6UVA - chains B and G of the 7 polymer chains in the assembly; structure by electron microscopy, 2.30 A resolution.

== Chain B ==
Name: Guanine nucleotide-binding protein G(I)/G(S)/G(T) subunit beta-1
From: Homo sapiens
Reference sequence: P62873 (GBB1_HUMAN); numbering as in UniProt (aligned over 2-340)
Sequence (350 residues; row label = number of the first residue in the row; numbers below 1 keep their minus sign (Met-9 is residue -9)):
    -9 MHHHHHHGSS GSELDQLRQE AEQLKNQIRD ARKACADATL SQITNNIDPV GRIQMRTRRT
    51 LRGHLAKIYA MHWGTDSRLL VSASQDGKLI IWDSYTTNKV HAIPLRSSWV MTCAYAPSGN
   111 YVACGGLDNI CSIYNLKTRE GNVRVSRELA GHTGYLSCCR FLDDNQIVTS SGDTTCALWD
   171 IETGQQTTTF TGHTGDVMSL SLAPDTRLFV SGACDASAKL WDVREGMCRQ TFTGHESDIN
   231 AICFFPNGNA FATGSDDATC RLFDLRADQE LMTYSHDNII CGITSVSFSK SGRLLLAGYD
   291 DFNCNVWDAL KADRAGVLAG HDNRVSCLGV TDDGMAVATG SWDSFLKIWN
Disordered / not traced: -9 to 4
Construct notes: expression tag (-9 to 1)
Swiss-Prot annotation at these positions:
  - modified residue: Ser2 (N-acetylserine), His266 (Phosphohistidine)

== Chain G ==
Name: Guanine nucleotide-binding protein G(I)/G(S)/G(O) subunit gamma-2
From: Homo sapiens
Reference sequence: P59768 (GBG2_HUMAN); residues 1-71 here = UniProt positions 1-71
Sequence (71 residues; row label = number of the first residue in the row):
     1 MASNNTASIA QARKLVEQLK MEANIDRIKV SKAAADLMAY CEAHAKEDPL LTPVPASENP
    61 FREKKFFCAI L
Disordered / not traced: 1-13, 63-71
Swiss-Prot annotation at these positions:
  - modified residue: Ala2 (N-acetylalanine), Cys68 (Cysteine methyl ester)
  - lipidation: Cys68 (S-geranylgeranyl cysteine)

== Interface between chain B and chain G ==
Pairs across the interface (84):
  Leu7(B) - Val16(G)
  Glu10(B) - Val16(G)
  Glu10(B) - Lys20(G)  salt bridge
  Ala11(B) - Val16(G)  hydrophobic
  Ala11(B) - Leu19(G)
  Leu14(B) - Val16(G)  hydrophobic
  Leu14(B) - Leu19(G)  hydrophobic
  Leu14(B) - Lys20(G)
  Gln17(B) - Ala23(G)
  Ile18(B) - Ala23(G)  hydrophobic
  Ala21(B) - Arg27(G)
  Cys25(B) - Ile28(G)
  Cys25(B) - Lys29(G)
  Cys25(B) - Val30(G)  hydrogen bond (backbone-backbone)
  Ala26(B) - Val30(G)  hydrophobic
  Asp27(B) - Lys29(G)
  Asp27(B) - Val30(G)
  Asp27(B) - Ser31(G)
  Ala28(B) - Val30(G)
  Leu30(B) - Ala34(G)  hydrophobic
  Ile33(B) - Ala34(G)  hydrophobic
  Ile33(B) - Met38(G)  hydrophobic
  Thr34(B) - Met38(G)
  Asn36(B) - Met38(G)
  Ile37(B) - Met38(G)  hydrophobic
  Met45(B) - Leu50(G)  hydrophobic
  Thr47(B) - Arg62(G)  hydrogen bond (backbone-side chain)
  Arg48(B) - Phe61(G)
  Arg48(B) - Arg62(G)  hydrogen bond (backbone-side chain)
  Arg49(B) - Pro60(G)
  Arg49(B) - Phe61(G)  hydrogen bond (side chain-backbone)
  Arg49(B) - Arg62(G)
  Ser84(B) - Phe61(G)
  Tyr85(B) - Pro60(G)
  Tyr85(B) - Phe61(G)  hydrophobic
  Cys218(B) - Gln18(G)  hydrogen bond (backbone-side chain)
  Arg219(B) - Glu22(G)
  Gln220(B) - Glu22(G)
  Thr221(B) - Glu22(G)  hydrogen bond
  Phe235(B) - Leu37(G)  hydrophobic
  Phe235(B) - Tyr40(G)  hydrophobic
  Phe235(B) - Cys41(G)  hydrophobic
  Pro236(B) - Tyr40(G)  hydrogen bond (backbone-side chain)
  Asn237(B) - Asp36(G)  hydrogen bond
  Asn237(B) - Tyr40(G)
  Ala240(B) - Leu37(G)  hydrophobic
  Leu252(B) - Leu37(G)  hydrophobic
  Asp254(B) - Ala33(G)
  Asp254(B) - Leu37(G)
  Arg256(B) - Arg27(G)
  Arg256(B) - Ile28(G)  hydrogen bond (backbone-backbone)
  Arg256(B) - Asp36(G)  salt bridge
  Ala257(B) - Ile28(G)
  Ala257(B) - Ala33(G)  hydrophobic
  Asp258(B) - Arg27(G)  salt bridge
  Gln259(B) - Val30(G)
  Leu261(B) - Val30(G)  hydrophobic
  Leu261(B) - Leu37(G)  hydrophobic
  Ser279(B) - Asp48(G)
  Lys280(B) - Glu47(G)
  Lys280(B) - Asp48(G)
  Ser281(B) - Tyr40(G)
  Ser281(B) - Cys41(G)
  Ser281(B) - His44(G)
  Ser281(B) - Asp48(G)  hydrogen bond
  Gly282(B) - Cys41(G)  hydrogen bond (backbone-side chain)
  Arg283(B) - Cys41(G)
  Arg283(B) - Leu51(G)
  Leu284(B) - Leu51(G)  hydrophobic
  Leu300(B) - Cys41(G)  hydrophobic
  Asp323(B) - Pro49(G)
  Gly324(B) - Pro49(G)
  Met325(B) - Pro49(G)  hydrophobic
  Met325(B) - Leu50(G)
  Met325(B) - Asn59(G)
  Met325(B) - Pro60(G)
  Met325(B) - Phe61(G)  hydrophobic
  Ala326(B) - Phe61(G)  hydrophobic
  Val327(B) - Leu50(G)  hydrophobic
  Ile338(B) - Phe61(G)  hydrophobic
  Asn340(B) - Pro49(G)
  Asn340(B) - Leu50(G)
  Asn340(B) - Asn59(G)  hydrogen bond
  Asn340(B) - Phe61(G)
Other interface residues (no listed pair), chain B (56 interface residues in all): Lys15, Val40, Ile43, Trp63, Ser67
Other interface residues (no listed pair), chain G (35 interface residues in all): Lys14, Leu15, Ile25, Ala35, Ala45, Val54, Glu58

== In short ==
The interface between chain B and chain G involves 56 residues on one side and 35 on the other, with 12
hydrogen bonds and 3 salt bridges. Polar contacts include Glu10(B)-Lys20(G), Arg256(B)-Asp36(G) and
Asp258(B)-Arg27(G).
Here chain B is Guanine nucleotide-binding protein G(I)/G(S)/G(T) subunit beta-1 and chain G is Guanine
nucleotide-binding protein G(I)/G(S)/G(O) subunit gamma-2, both from Homo sapiens. Entry 6UVA (CryoEM
Structure of the active Adrenomedullin 2 receptor G protein complex with adrenomedullin 2 peptide) was
determined by electron microscopy, deposited together with 6UUS and 6UUN.
